PDB entry 2VPG | X-ray diffraction, 1.60 A resolution | chains A and P of the 3 polymer chains in the assembly

== Chain A ==
Protein: Pygopus homolog 1
Source organism: Homo sapiens
Notes: fragment: phd domain, residues 340-398
UniProtKB: Q9Y3Y4 (PYGO1_HUMAN); residues 340-398 here = UniProt positions 340-398
Amino-acid sequence (63 residues; each row starts with the number of its first residue):
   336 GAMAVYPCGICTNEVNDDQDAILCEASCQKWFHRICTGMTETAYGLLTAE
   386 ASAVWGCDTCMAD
Disordered / not traced: 336-337
Ion coordination: Zn2+ site 1: Cys-343, Cys-346, His-368, Cys-371; Zn2+ site 2: Cys-359, Cys-363, Cys-392, Cys-395
UniProt features mapped onto this chain:
  - zinc finger: Val-340 to Asp-398 (PHD-type)
  - region: Gly-373 to Gly-391 (Interaction with BCL9)
  - mutagenesis: Glu-349 (E349A: Reduces interaction with H3K4me2), Val-350 (V350E: Almost complete loss of interaction with H3K4me2), Asn-351 (N351A: Reduces interaction with H3K4me2), Gln-354 (Q354A: Reduces interaction with H3K4me2), Ala-356 (A356E: Almost complete loss of interaction with H3K4me2), Ile-357 (I357R: Loss of interaction with H3K4me2), Glu-360 (E360A: Loss of interaction with H3K4me2), Trp-366 (W366E: Loss of interaction with H3K4me2)
What the authors report for this chain:
  - specificity-determining residues: Leu-358
  - mutagenesis - W366E: abolished binding to H3K4me3
  - mutagenesis - V350E (below 3%), A356E (below 3%): decreased binding to H3K4me3
  - mutagenesis - V350E, A356E: unchanged binding to HD1
  - mutagenesis - V350E, A356E, W366E: unchanged binding to B-cell cll/lymphoma 9 protein

== Chain P ==
Protein: Histone H3 tail
Amino-acid sequence (18 residues; each row starts with the number of its first residue):
     1 ARTKQTARKSTGGKAPRK
Disordered / not traced: 8-18
Modified / non-standard residues: Arg-2 (ng,ng-dimethyl-l-arginine; DA2); Lys-4 (n-dimethyl-lysine; MLY)
What the authors report for this chain:
  - post-translational modification sites: Lys-4

== Interface between chain A and chain P ==
Contacting residue pairs (26; chain A residue first):
  Tyr-341(A) with Lys-4(P)
  Val-350(A) with Lys-4(P)
  Asn-351(A) with Lys-4(P)
  Asp-352(A) with Lys-4(P)
  Gln-354(A) with Lys-4(P)
  Ala-356(A) with Thr-3(P); Lys-4(P), hydrogen bond (backbone-backbone)
  Ile-357(A) with Arg-2(P); Thr-3(P)
  Leu-358(A) with Arg-2(P), hydrogen bond (backbone-backbone)
  Glu-360(A) with Ala-1(P); Arg-2(P), hydrogen bond (side chain-backbone)
  Trp-366(A) with Arg-2(P); Thr-3(P); Lys-4(P)
  Tyr-379(A) with Thr-3(P); Lys-4(P), hydrogen bond (side chain-backbone); Gln-5(P), hydrogen bond (side chain-backbone)
  Gly-380(A) with Gln-5(P)
  Leu-382(A) with Ala-1(P), hydrogen bond (backbone-backbone)
  Thr-383(A) with Ala-1(P); Thr-3(P), hydrogen bond; Gln-5(P); Thr-6(P)
  Glu-385(A) with Ala-1(P), hydrogen bond (backbone-backbone)
  Ala-388(A) with Ala-1(P), hydrogen bond (backbone-backbone)
Interface residues without a listed pair, chain A (18 interface residues in all): Val-389, Trp-390

== Summary ==
18 residues of chain A face 6 of chain P across their interface, with 9 hydrogen bonds. Polar contacts include
Glu-360(A)/Arg-2(P), Tyr-379(A)/Lys-4(P) and Tyr-379(A)/Gln-5(P). UniProt lists 8 mutagenesis sites on chain
A. The paper reports that V350E and A356E of chain A reduce binding to H3K4me3; the specificity determinant
Leu-358(A).
Chain A is Pygopus homolog 1 (Homo sapiens) and chain P is Histone H3 tail; the structure, Decoding of
methylated histone H3 tail by the Pygo-BCL9 Wnt signaling complex, was determined by X-ray diffraction,
deposited together with 2VP7, 2VPB, 2VPD and 2VPE.
